Entry 5MEZ (X-ray diffraction, 2.98 A resolution); this record covers chains A and D of the 4 polymer chains in the assembly.

[Chain A]
Protein: MH1 domain of human Smad4
Source organism: Homo sapiens
UniProtKB: Q13485 (SMAD4_HUMAN); residue numbers follow UniProt; this construct covers 10-140
Sequence (135 residues; row label = number of the first residue in the row):
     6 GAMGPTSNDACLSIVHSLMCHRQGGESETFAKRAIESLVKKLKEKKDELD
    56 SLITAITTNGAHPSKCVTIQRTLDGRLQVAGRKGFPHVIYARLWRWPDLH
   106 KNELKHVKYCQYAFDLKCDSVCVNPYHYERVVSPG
Disordered / not traced: 6-14, 140
Differences from the reference sequence: expression tag (6-9)
Ion coordination: Zn2+: Cys71, Cys115, Cys127, His132
From the paper describing this entry:
  - binding site for the 16-nt DNA strand: Arg81
  - binding site for the 16-nt DNA strand (chain D): Gln83, Lys88

[Chain D]
Molecule: 16-nt DNA strand
Sequence (16 nucleotides; numbered 1 to 16; the number before each row is that of its first residue):
     1 TGCAGGCTAGCCTGCA
Disordered / not traced: 1

[Chain A / chain D interface]
Pairs across the interface (12; chain A residue first):
  Arg38(A) with DC7(D), salt bridge to the phosphate; DT8(D), salt bridge to the phosphate
  Thr77(A) with DA9(D), phosphate contact; DG10(D), phosphate contact
  Leu78(A) with DG10(D), hydrogen bond to the phosphate; DC11(D), phosphate contact
  Leu82(A) with DA9(D), phosphate contact
  Gln83(A) with DT8(D), phosphate contact; DA9(D), hydrogen bond to the phosphate
  Ala85(A) with DT8(D), hydrogen bond to the phosphate
  Lys88(A) with DA9(D), hydrogen bond to the base; DG10(D), hydrogen bond to the base
Other interface residues (no listed pair), chain A (11 interface residues in all): Ser42, Lys46, Arg81, Val84

[In short]
11 residues of chain A and 5 residues of chain D are in contact; the contacts include 5 hydrogen bonds and 2
salt bridges. Polar pairs include Lys88(A)-DA9(D), Lys88(A)-DG10(D) and Leu78(A)-DG10(D). The paper reports a
binding site for the 16-nt DNA strand (chain D) at Gln83(A) and Lys88(A); a binding site for the 16-nt DNA
strand at Arg81(A).
Chain A is MH1 domain of human Smad4 (Homo sapiens) and chain D is a 16-nt DNA strand; the structure, Crystal
structure of Smad4-MH1 bound to the GGCT site, was determined by X-ray diffraction (same publication as 5MEY,
5MF0, 5NM9, 5OD6 and 5ODG).
